4F48 - chains A and B; structure by X-ray diffraction, 3.00 A resolution.

# Chain A
Name: Putative uncharacterized protein
Organism: Xanthomonas campestris pv. campestris
UniProt: Q8P8F1 (Q8P8F1_XANCP); residues 0-247 here correspond to UniProt positions 437-684 (UniProt number = residue number + 437)
Chain sequence (250 residues; numbered -2 to 247; the number before each row is that of its first residue; numbers below 1 keep their minus sign (Ser-2 is residue -2)):
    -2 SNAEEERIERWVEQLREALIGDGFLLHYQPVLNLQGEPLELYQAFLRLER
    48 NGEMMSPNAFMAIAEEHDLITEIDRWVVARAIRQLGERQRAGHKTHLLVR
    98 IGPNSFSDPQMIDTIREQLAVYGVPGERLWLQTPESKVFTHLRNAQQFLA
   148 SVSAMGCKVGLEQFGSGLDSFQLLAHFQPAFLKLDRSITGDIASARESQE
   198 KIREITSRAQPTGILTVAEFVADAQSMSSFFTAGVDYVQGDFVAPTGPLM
Disordered / not traced: -2 to 6
Sequence notes: expression tag (-2 to -1)
Residues lining bound ligands: c-di-GMP (C2E; 9,9'-[(2R,3R,3aS,5S,7aR,9R,10R,10aS,12S,14aR)-3,5,10,12-tetrahydroxy-5,12-dioxidooctahydro-2H,7H-difuro[3,2-d:3',2'-j][1,3,7,9,2,8]tetraoxadiphosphacyclododecine-2,9-diyl]bis(2-amino-1,9-dihydro-6H-purin-6-one)): Phe42, Leu43, Arg44, Ser53, Pro54, Asn55, Met58, Asp71, Val74, Arg97, Ile98, Gly99, Arg183, Phe217, Asp238

# Chain B
Name: Type IV fimbriae assembly protein
Organism: Xanthomonas campestris pv. campestris
UniProt: Q8PBU4 (Q8PBU4_XANCP); residue numbers follow UniProt; this construct covers 1-117
Chain sequence (117 residues; row label = number of the first residue in the row):
     1 MSAMNARQGILSLALKDKAALYSAYMPFVKSGGIFVPTPKRYMLGDEVFL
    51 LLTLPDSSERLPVAGKVVWTTPAGAQGNRAAGIGVQFPDGPEGEAVRNKI
   101 ETLLAGLTTSDKPTHTM
Disordered / not traced: 1-7, 76-77, 107-117
Residues lining bound ligands: c-di-GMP (C2E; 9,9'-[(2R,3R,3aS,5S,7aR,9R,10R,10aS,12S,14aR)-3,5,10,12-tetrahydroxy-5,12-dioxidooctahydro-2H,7H-difuro[3,2-d:3',2'-j][1,3,7,9,2,8]tetraoxadiphosphacyclododecine-2,9-diyl]bis(2-amino-1,9-dihydro-6H-purin-6-one)): Lys30, Leu44, Gly45, Asp46, Glu47, Lys66

# Interface between chain A and chain B
Residue-residue contacts (18):
  Arg44(A) - Leu44(B)
  Gly49(A) - Pro72(B)
  Glu50(A) - Trp69(B)  hydrogen bond
  Glu50(A) - Thr70(B)
  Met51(A) - Trp69(B)
  Met51(A) - Thr70(B)  hydrogen bond (backbone-backbone)
  Met52(A) - Leu44(B)
  Met52(A) - Val68(B)
  Met52(A) - Trp69(B)
  Ser53(A) - Leu44(B)
  Ser53(A) - Val68(B)  hydrogen bond (backbone-backbone)
  Asn55(A) - Val29(B)
  Asn55(A) - Lys30(B)  hydrogen bond
  Asn55(A) - Val68(B)
  Asn55(A) - Gln86(B)  hydrogen bond
  Ala56(A) - Phe28(B)
  Ala56(A) - Val68(B)
  Ala59(A) - Phe28(B)
Interface residues without a listed pair, chain A (11 interface residues in all): Ile60, Arg183
Interface residues without a listed pair, chain B (12 interface residues in all): Glu47, Lys66, Thr71

# Summary
11 residues of chain A and 12 residues of chain B are in contact; the contacts include 5 hydrogen bonds. Among
the polar pairs are Glu50(A)-Trp69(B), Asn55(A)-Lys30(B) and Asn55(A)-Gln86(B). C-di-GMP is bound between
chain A and chain B.
Here chain A is Putative uncharacterized protein and chain B is Type IV fimbriae assembly protein, both from
Xanthomonas campestris pv. campestris. Entry 4F48 (The X-ray structural of FimXEAL-c-di-GMP-PilZ complexes
from Xanthomonas campestris) was determined by X-ray diffraction, deposited together with 4F3H.
